Entry 3FL8 (X-ray diffraction, 2.29 A resolution); this record covers chain A.

[Chain A]
Name: Dihydrofolate reductase
From: Bacillus anthracis
Notes: EC 1.5.1.3
Reference sequence: Q81R22 (Q81R22_BACAN); residue numbers follow UniProt; this construct covers 1-162
Chain sequence (166 residues; each row starts with the number of its first residue):
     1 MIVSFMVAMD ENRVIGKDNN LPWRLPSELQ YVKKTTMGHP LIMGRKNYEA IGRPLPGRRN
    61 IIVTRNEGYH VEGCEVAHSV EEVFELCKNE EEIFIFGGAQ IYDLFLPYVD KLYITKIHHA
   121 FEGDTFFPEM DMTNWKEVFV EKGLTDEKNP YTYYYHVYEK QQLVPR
Construct notes: expression tag (163-166)
Bound ions: Ca2+ site 1: Tyr-108, Asp-110; Ca2+ site 2: Glu-147 (shared with 2 residues of chain C)
Residues lining bound ligands: RAR (5-(3,4-dimethoxy-5-{(1E)-3-oxo-3-[(1S)-1-propylphthalazin-2(1H)-yl]prop-1-en-1-yl}benzyl)pyrimidine-2,4-diamine): Met-6, Val-7, Ala-8, Asn-19, Asn-20, Leu-21, Glu-28, Leu-29, Gln-30, Val-32, Lys-33, Thr-36, Asn-47, Ala-50, Ile-51, Arg-53, Leu-55, Pro-56, Arg-58, Phe-96, Tyr-102, Thr-115
Reported in the primary citation:
  - binding site for RAR: Met-6, Val-7, Asn-19, Asn-20, Leu-21, Glu-28, Leu-29, Gln-30, Val-32, Lys-33, Thr-36, Leu-41, Asn-47, Ala-50, Ile-51, Arg-53, Leu-55, Pro-56, Arg-58, Phe-96, Tyr-102, Thr-115
  - conformationally variable residues (loop rearrangement, order/disorder transition, side-chain flip): Leu-21 to Leu-25, Met-37, Ala-50 to Arg-58, Phe-96, Met-132 to Asn-134
  - Ca2+ coordination: Tyr-108, Asp-110
  - specificity-determining residues: Val-32, Arg-58 (proposed by the authors, not directly observed)

[In short]
Chain A binds compound RAR. Tyr-108 and Asp-110 coordinate Ca2+ site 1. The paper reports a binding site for
RAR at Met-6, Val-7 and Asn-19 among others; Ca2+ coordination by Tyr-108 and Asp-110.
Chain A is Dihydrofolate reductase (Bacillus anthracis); the structure, Crystal structure of B. anthracis
dihydrofolate reductase (DHFR) with RAB1, a TMP-dihydrophthalazine derivative, was determined by X-ray
diffraction (same publication as 3FL9).
